6XC9 - chains D and E of the 4 polymer chains in the assembly; structure by X-ray diffraction, 2.40 A resolution.

# Chain D
Molecule: T-CELL-RECEPTOR, A3.10-alpha chain
From: Homo sapiens
Amino-acid sequence (208 residues; row label = number of the first residue in the row; note: 12 numbers in that range are skipped by the numbering (no residue carries them; nothing is unmodelled there)):
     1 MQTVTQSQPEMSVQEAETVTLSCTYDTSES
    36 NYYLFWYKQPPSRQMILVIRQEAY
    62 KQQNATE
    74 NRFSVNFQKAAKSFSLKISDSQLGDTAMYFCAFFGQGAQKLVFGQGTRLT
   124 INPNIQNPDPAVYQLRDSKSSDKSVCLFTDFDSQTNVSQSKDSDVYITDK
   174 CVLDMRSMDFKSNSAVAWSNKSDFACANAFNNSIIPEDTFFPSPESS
Not modelled in the structure: 164-165, 218-220
Disulfide bonds: C23-C104, C149-C199

# Chain E
Molecule: T-CELL-RECEPTOR, A3.10-beta chain
From: Homo sapiens
Amino-acid sequence (245 residues; each row starts with the number of its first residue; note: 13 numbers in that range are skipped by the numbering (no residue carries them; nothing is unmodelled there)):
     2 MGVTQTPRYLIKTRGQQVTLSCSPISGH
    37 RSVSWYQQTPGQGLQFLFEYFS
    63 ETQRNKGNFP
    74 GRFSGRQF
    83 SNSRSEMNVSTLELGDSALYLCASSLSASGGATDTQYFGPGTRLTVLEDL
   133 KNVFPPEVAVFEPSEAEISHTQKATLVCLATGFFPDHVELSWWVNGKEVH
   183 SGVCTDPQPLKEQPALNDSRYALSSRLRVSATFWQNPRNHFRCQVQFYGL
   233 SENDEWTQDRAKPVTQIVSAEAWGRAD
Not modelled in the structure: 2
Disulfide bonds: C23-C104, C160-C225

# Chain D / chain E interface
Contacting residue pairs - 89 pairs, chain D then chain E:
  Y38(D) with D116(E)
  F40(D) with D116(E); T117(E)
  Y42(D) with Q118(E), hydrogen bond (side chain-backbone); F120(E), hydrophobic
  Q44(D) with Q44(E), hydrogen bond
  R48(D) with L101(E); R125(E)
  Q49(D) with F120(E), hydrogen bond (side chain-backbone); G121(E); P122(E)
  M50(D) with L50(E), hydrophobic; L103(E), hydrophobic; F120(E), hydrophobic
  L52(D) with T117(E); Y119(E), hydrophobic
  R55(D) with D116(E), salt bridge; T117(E), hydrogen bond
  F103(D) with Q44(E)
  F107(D) with G113(E); T115(E); D116(E)
  Q109(D) with G113(E), hydrogen bond (side chain-backbone)
  A111(D) with N67(E)
  Q112(D) with N67(E), hydrogen bond (backbone-side chain); G113(E)
  K113(D) with N67(E); K68(E), hydrogen bond (side chain-backbone)
  L114(D) with Y42(E); Q118(E)
  F116(D) with L50(E), hydrophobic; F120(E), hydrophobic
  D132(D) with H152(E), salt bridge
  Y136(D) with S146(E); A148(E); E149(E); H152(E); T153(E)
  Q137(D) with S146(E)
  L138(D) with F143(E); E144(E); T157(E); V159(E), hydrophobic
  R139(D) with F143(E); E144(E), hydrogen bond (backbone-backbone)
  D140(D) with A141(E); V142(E); F143(E)
  S141(D) with V142(E), hydrogen bond (backbone-backbone); E144(E); E253(E), hydrogen bond (side chain-backbone)
  K142(D) with E253(E), salt bridge
  K146(D) with F143(E)
  S147(D) with F143(E)
  V148(D) with F143(E), hydrophobic
  L150(D) with T157(E)
  T152(D) with R210(E)
  D153(D) with T153(E); R210(E), salt bridge
  Y169(D) with L192(E), hydrophobic; E194(E)
  I170(D) with L192(E)
  T171(D) with D188(E); S206(E); R208(E), hydrogen bond
  D172(D) with R208(E), hydrogen bond (backbone-side chain)
  C174(D) with C186(E), disulfide; T187(E); R208(E)
  V175(D) with C186(E), hydrogen bond (backbone-side chain)
  L176(D) with C186(E), hydrophobic; R210(E)
  D177(D) with S183(E); G184(E), hydrogen bond (backbone-backbone)
  M178(D) with S183(E); R210(E); V211(E); S212(E)
  R179(D) with S183(E), hydrogen bond (backbone-side chain)
  F183(D) with K155(E); R210(E)
  S185(D) with R210(E), hydrogen bond
  S187(D) with R208(E), hydrogen bond
  A188(D) with R208(E)
  V189(D) with R208(E)
  W191(D) with L161(E), hydrophobic; A204(E), hydrophobic
  F213(D) with H152(E)
  P215(D) with A148(E), hydrophobic
Also at the interface, not in a pair above, chain D (51 interface residues in all): P46, S180
Also at the interface, not in a pair above, chain E (52 interface residues in all): F52, G69, P145, T163, V185, P189, Q195, A254
Inter-chain disulfides: C174(D)-C186(E)

# Overview
51 residues of chain D face 52 of chain E across their interface; the contacts include 1 disulfide bond, 17
hydrogen bonds and 4 salt bridges. Polar contacts include R55(D)-D116(E), D132(D)-H152(E) and K142(D)-E253(E).
Here chain D is T-CELL-RECEPTOR, A3.10-alpha chain and chain E is T-CELL-RECEPTOR, A3.10-beta chain, both from
Homo sapiens. Entry 6XC9 (Immune receptor complex) was determined by X-ray diffraction together with 6XCO and
6XCP from the same study.
